PDB entry 7E4R | X-ray diffraction, 2.60 A resolution | chains B and C of the 6 polymer chains in the assembly

[Chain B]
Molecule: Tubulin beta-2B chain
From: Bos taurus
UniProtKB: Q6B856 (TBB2B_BOVIN); residue numbers follow UniProt; this construct covers 1-431
Chain sequence (431 residues; each row starts with the number of its first residue):
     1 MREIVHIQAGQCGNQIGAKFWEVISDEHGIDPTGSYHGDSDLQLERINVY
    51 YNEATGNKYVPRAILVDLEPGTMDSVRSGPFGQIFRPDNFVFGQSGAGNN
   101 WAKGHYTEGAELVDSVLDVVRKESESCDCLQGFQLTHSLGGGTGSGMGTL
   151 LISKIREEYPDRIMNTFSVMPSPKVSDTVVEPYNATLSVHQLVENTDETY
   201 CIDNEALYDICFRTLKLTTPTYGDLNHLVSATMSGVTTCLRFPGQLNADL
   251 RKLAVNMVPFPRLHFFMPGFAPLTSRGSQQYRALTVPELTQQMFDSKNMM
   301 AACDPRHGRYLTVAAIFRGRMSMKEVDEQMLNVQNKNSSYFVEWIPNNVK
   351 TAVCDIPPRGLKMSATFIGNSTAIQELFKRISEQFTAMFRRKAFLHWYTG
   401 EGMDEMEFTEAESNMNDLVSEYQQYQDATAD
Not modelled in the structure: 1, 429-431
Bound ions: Mg2+: Gln11 (together with GDP)
Small-molecule neighbours: GDP (guanosine-5'-diphosphate): Gly10, Gln11, Cys12, Gln15, Asn99, Ser138, Gly140, Gly141, Gly142, Thr143, Gly144, Val169, Pro171, Val175, Asp177, Glu181, Asn204, Tyr222, Leu225, Asn226
UniProt features mapped onto this chain:
  - motif: Met1 to Ile4 (MREI motif)
  - binding site (GTP): Gln11, Glu69, Ser138, Gly142, Thr143, Gly144, Asn204, Asn226
  - binding site (Mg(2+)): Glu69
  - modified residue: Ser40 (Phosphoserine), Thr55 (Phosphothreonine), Lys58 (N6-acetyllysine), Ser172 (Phosphoserine), Thr285 (Phosphothreonine), Thr290 (Phosphothreonine), Arg318 (Omega-N-methylarginine)
  - cross-link (Glycyl lysine isopeptide (Lys-Gly)): Lys58 (interchain with G-Cter in ubiquitin), Lys324 (interchain with G-Cter in ubiquitin)

[Chain C]
Molecule: Tubulin alpha-1B chain
From: Bos taurus
UniProtKB: P81947 (TBA1B_BOVIN); residues 1-440 here = UniProt positions 1-440
Chain sequence (440 residues; numbered 1 to 440; the number before each row is that of its first residue):
     1 MRECISIHVGQAGVQIGNACWELYCLEHGIQPDGQMPSDKTIGGGDDSFN
    51 TFFSETGAGKHVPRAVFVDLEPTVIDEVRTGTYRQLFHPEQLITGKEDAA
   101 NNYARGHYTIGKEIIDLVLDRIRKLADQCTGLQGFLVFHSFGGGTGSGFT
   151 SLLMERLSVDYGKKSKLEFSIYPAPQVSTAVVEPYNSILTTHTTLEHSDC
   201 AFMVDNEAIYDICRRNLDIERPTYTNLNRLISQIVSSITASLRFDGALNV
   251 DLTEFQTNLVPYPRIHFPLATYAPVISAEKAYHEQLSVAEITNACFEPAN
   301 QMVKCDPRHGKYMACCLLYRGDVVPKDVNAAIATIKTKRSIQFVDWCPTG
   351 FKVGINYQPPTVVPGGDLAKVQRAVCMLSNTTAIAEAWARLDHKFDLMYA
   401 KRAFVHWYVGEGMEEGEFSEAREDMAALEKDYEEVGVDSV
Bound ions: Ca2+: Asp39, Thr41, Gly44, Glu55
Small-molecule neighbours: GTP (guanosine-5'-triphosphate): Gly10, Gln11, Ala12, Gln15, Ile16, Asp69, Asp98, Ala99, Ala100, Asn101, Ser140, Gly142, Gly143, Gly144, Thr145, Gly146, Ile171, Val177, Ser178, Thr179, Glu183, Asn206, Tyr224, Leu227, Asn228, Ile231

[How chain B and chain C interact]
Residue-residue contacts (37):
  Gln94(B) - Arg2(C)
  Ser95(B) - Arg2(C)  hydrogen bond (backbone-side chain)
  Asn99(B) - Glu254(C)
  Asp177(B) - Lys352(C)  hydrogen bond (backbone-side chain)
  Thr178(B) - Asn258(C)
  Val179(B) - Asn258(C)  hydrogen bond (backbone-side chain)
  Val179(B) - Pro348(C)  hydrophobic
  Thr219(B) - Lys326(C)
  Thr219(B) - Asn329(C)
  Ala387(B) - Trp346(C)
  Met388(B) - Trp346(C)
  Arg390(B) - Asp345(C)  hydrogen bond (side chain-backbone)
  Arg390(B) - Ser439(C)
  Arg391(B) - Tyr262(C)  hydrogen bond (backbone-side chain)
  Arg391(B) - Asp345(C)  salt bridge
  Arg391(B) - Trp346(C)
  Arg391(B) - Glu434(C)  hydrogen bond (side chain-backbone)
  Arg391(B) - Val435(C)
  Arg391(B) - Val437(C)  hydrogen bond (side chain-backbone)
  Arg391(B) - Asp438(C)
  Arg391(B) - Ser439(C)  hydrogen bond
  Lys392(B) - Tyr262(C)
  Ala393(B) - Pro261(C)
  Ala393(B) - Tyr262(C)
  Ala393(B) - Trp346(C)  hydrophobic
  Phe394(B) - Thr257(C)
  Phe394(B) - Asn258(C)
  Phe394(B) - Val260(C)
  Phe394(B) - Pro261(C)  hydrogen bond (backbone-backbone)
  Phe394(B) - Trp346(C)  hydrophobic
  His396(B) - Val260(C)  hydrogen bond (side chain-backbone)
  His396(B) - Pro261(C)
  His396(B) - Tyr262(C)
  His396(B) - Pro263(C)
  Trp397(B) - Gln256(C)
  Trp397(B) - Thr257(C)  hydrogen bond (side chain-backbone)
  Trp397(B) - Val260(C)
Other interface residues (no listed pair), chain B (19 interface residues in all): Gly98, Val180, Leu395
Other interface residues (no listed pair), chain C (22 interface residues in all): Met1, Met313

[Summary]
The interface between chain B and chain C involves 19 residues on one side and 22 on the other, with 11
hydrogen bonds and 1 salt bridge. Among the polar pairs are Arg391(B)-Asp345(C), Ser95(B)-Arg2(C) and
Asp177(B)-Lys352(C). Bound to chain B: GDP.
Here chain B is Tubulin beta-2B chain and chain C is Tubulin alpha-1B chain, both from Bos taurus. Entry 7E4R
(Crystal structure of tubulin in complex with D-DM1-SMe) was determined by X-ray diffraction together with
7E4Q and 7E4Z from the same study.
